Entry 4DVS (X-ray diffraction, 2.10 A resolution); this record covers chain A.

Chain A:
Protein: clade A/E 93TH057 HIV-1 gp120 core
From: Human immunodeficiency virus 1
Reference sequence: A0A0M3KKW9 (A0A0M3KKW9_9HIV1); the author numbering skips numbers that UniProt does not, so the offset changes along the chain: 44-124 = UniProt 1-81; 198-301 = UniProt 82-185; 318-355 = UniProt 186-223; 357-396 = UniProt 224-263; 1 more segments
Chain sequence (353 residues; numbered 44 to 492; 96 numbers in that range are skipped by the numbering (no residue carries them; nothing is unmodelled there); the number before each row is that of its first residue):
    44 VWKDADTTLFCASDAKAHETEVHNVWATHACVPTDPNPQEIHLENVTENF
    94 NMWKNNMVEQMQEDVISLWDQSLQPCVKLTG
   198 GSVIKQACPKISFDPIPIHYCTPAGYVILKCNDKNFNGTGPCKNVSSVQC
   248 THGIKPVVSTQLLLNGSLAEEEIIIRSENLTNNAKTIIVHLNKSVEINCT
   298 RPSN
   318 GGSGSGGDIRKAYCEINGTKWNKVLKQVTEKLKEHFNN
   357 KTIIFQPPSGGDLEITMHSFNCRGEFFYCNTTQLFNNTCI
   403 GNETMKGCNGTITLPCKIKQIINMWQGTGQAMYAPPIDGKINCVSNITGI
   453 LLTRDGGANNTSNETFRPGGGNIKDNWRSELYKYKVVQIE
Disordered / not traced: 318-323, 403-410
Differences from the reference sequence: engineered mutation Ser375 (His242 in A0A0M3KKW9)
Disulfide bonds: Cys54-Cys74, Cys119-Cys205, Cys218-Cys247, Cys228-Cys239, Cys296-Cys331, Cys378-Cys445, Cys385-Cys418
Covalent attachments: N-acetylglucosamine (NAG) linked to Asn234, Asn241, Asn262, Asn276, Asn289, Asn295, Asn334, Asn355, Asn386, Asn392, Asn448
Small-molecule neighbours: nbd-557 (0LY; N-(4-bromophenyl)-N'-(2,2,6,6-tetramethylpiperidin-4-yl)ethanediamide): Trp112, Val255, Thr257, Glu370, Ile371, Ser375, Phe376, Asn377, Phe382, Ile424, Asn425, Met426, Trp427, Gly429, Gly473, Ile475
What the authors report for this chain:
  - binding site for nbd-557: Thr257, Glu370, Ser375, Ile424, Asn425, Trp427, Gly429, Gly473

Summary:
Ligands of chain A: nbd-557. Covalently linked N-acetylglucosamine: at Asn234, Asn241, Asn262, Asn276, Asn289
and Asn295 and 5 more. The paper reports a binding site for nbd-557 at Thr257, Glu370 and Ser375 among others.
Chain A is clade A/E 93TH057 HIV-1 gp120 core (Human immunodeficiency virus 1); the structure, Crystal
structure of clade A/E 93TH057 HIV-1 gp120 core in complex with NBD-557, was determined by X-ray diffraction,
deposited together with 4DVT, 4DVV, 4DVW and 4DVX.
